PDB entry 4OIQ | X-ray diffraction, 3.62 A resolution | chains D and E of the 9 polymer chains in the assembly

== Chain D ==
Protein: DNA-directed RNA polymerase subunit beta'
From: Thermus thermophilus
Notes: EC 2.7.7.6
UniProtKB: Q8RQE8 (RPOC_THET8); residues 1-1524 here = UniProt positions 1-1524
Chain sequence (1524 residues; numbered 1 to 1524; the number before each row is that of its first residue):
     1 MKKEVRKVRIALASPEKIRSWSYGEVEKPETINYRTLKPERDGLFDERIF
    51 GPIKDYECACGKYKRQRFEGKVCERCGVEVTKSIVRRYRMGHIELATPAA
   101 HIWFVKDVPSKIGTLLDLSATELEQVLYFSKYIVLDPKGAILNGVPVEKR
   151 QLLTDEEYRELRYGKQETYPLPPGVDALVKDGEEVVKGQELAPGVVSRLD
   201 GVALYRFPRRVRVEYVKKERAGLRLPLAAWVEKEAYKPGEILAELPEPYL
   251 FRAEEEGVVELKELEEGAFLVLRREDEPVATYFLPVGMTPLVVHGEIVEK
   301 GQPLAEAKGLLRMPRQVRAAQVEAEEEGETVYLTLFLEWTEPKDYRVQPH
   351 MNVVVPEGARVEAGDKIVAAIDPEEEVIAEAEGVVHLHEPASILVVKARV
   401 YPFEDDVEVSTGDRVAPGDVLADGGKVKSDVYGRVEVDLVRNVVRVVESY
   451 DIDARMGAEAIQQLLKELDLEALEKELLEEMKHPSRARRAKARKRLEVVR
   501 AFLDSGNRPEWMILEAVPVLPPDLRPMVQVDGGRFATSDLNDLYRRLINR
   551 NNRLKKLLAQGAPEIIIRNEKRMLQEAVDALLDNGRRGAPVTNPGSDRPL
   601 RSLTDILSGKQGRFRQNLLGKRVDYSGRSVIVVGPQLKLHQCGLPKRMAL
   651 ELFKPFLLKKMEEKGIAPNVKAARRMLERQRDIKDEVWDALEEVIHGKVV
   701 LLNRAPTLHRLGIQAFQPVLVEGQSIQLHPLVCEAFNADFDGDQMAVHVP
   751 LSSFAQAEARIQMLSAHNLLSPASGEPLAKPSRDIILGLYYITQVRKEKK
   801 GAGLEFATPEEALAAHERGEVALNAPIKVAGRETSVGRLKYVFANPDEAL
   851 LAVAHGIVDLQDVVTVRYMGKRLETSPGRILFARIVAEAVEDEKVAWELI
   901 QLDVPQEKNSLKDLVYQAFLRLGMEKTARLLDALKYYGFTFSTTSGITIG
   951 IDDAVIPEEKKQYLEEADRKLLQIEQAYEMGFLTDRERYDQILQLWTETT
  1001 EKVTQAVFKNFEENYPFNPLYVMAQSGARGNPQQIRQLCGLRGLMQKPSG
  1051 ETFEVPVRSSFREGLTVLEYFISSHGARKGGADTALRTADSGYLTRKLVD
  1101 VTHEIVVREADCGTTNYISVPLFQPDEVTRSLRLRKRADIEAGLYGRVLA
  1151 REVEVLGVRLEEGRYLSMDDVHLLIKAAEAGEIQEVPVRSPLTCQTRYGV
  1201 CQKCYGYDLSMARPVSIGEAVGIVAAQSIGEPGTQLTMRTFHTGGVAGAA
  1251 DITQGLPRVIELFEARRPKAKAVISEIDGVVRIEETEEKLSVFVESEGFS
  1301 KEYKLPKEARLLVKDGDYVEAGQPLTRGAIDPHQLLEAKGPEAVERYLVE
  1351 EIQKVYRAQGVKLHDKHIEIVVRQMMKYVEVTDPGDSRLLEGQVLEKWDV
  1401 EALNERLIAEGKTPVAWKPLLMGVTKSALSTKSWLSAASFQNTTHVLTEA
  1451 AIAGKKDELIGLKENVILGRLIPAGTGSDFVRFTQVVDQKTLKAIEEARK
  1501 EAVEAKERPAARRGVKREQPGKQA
Disordered / not traced: 1-2, 1239-1251, 1503-1524
Metal / ion sites: Zn2+ site 1: C58, C60, C73, C76; Mg2+ site 1: D739, D741, D743; Mg2+ site 2 near K840 (its only coordinating residue here); Mg2+ site 3 near W897 (its only coordinating residue here); Zn2+ site 2: C1112, C1194, C1201, C1204

== Chain E ==
Protein: DNA-directed RNA polymerase subunit omega
From: Thermus thermophilus
Notes: EC 2.7.7.6
UniProtKB: Q8RQE7 (RPOZ_THET8); residues 1-99 here = UniProt positions 1-99
Chain sequence (99 residues; each row starts with the number of its first residue):
     1 MAEPGIDKLFGMVDSKYRLTVVVAKRAQQLLRHGFKNTVLEPEERPKMQT
    51 LEGLFDDPNAVTWAMKELLTGRLVFGENLVPEDRLQKEMERLYPVEREE
Disordered / not traced: 1, 96-99

== Chain D / chain E interface ==
Residue-residue contacts (92; chain D residue first):
  H640(D) - A2(E)
  D689(D) - L51(E)
  E693(D) - T50(E)  hydrogen bond
  H696(D) - M48(E)
  H696(D) - D57(E)  salt bridge
  H696(D) - N59(E)  hydrogen bond (backbone-side chain)
  G697(D) - N59(E)  hydrogen bond (backbone-side chain)
  K698(D) - N59(E)
  S753(D) - Q28(E)
  S753(D) - L31(E)
  F754(D) - V21(E)  hydrophobic
  F754(D) - A24(E)  hydrophobic
  F754(D) - Q28(E)
  A757(D) - T20(E)
  A757(D) - A24(E)  hydrophobic
  E758(D) - T20(E)
  R760(D) - E3(E)  salt bridge
  R760(D) - N59(E)  hydrogen bond
  R760(D) - V61(E)
  R760(D) - T62(E)  hydrogen bond
  I761(D) - F10(E)  hydrophobic
  I761(D) - L19(E)  hydrophobic
  I761(D) - T20(E)
  Q762(D) - Y17(E)
  Q762(D) - T20(E)  hydrogen bond
  L764(D) - A2(E)  hydrophobic
  L764(D) - E3(E)
  A766(D) - A2(E)
  H767(D) - A2(E)
  H767(D) - E3(E)  hydrogen bond (side chain-backbone)
  H767(D) - I6(E)
  G923(D) - D7(E)
  M924(D) - I6(E)  hydrophobic
  M924(D) - D7(E)  hydrogen bond (backbone-side chain)
  E925(D) - P4(E)
  E925(D) - G5(E)  hydrogen bond (side chain-backbone)
  E925(D) - I6(E)
  E925(D) - D7(E)  hydrogen bond (backbone-side chain)
  M1211(D) - K16(E)  hydrogen bond
  R1213(D) - F10(E)
  S1216(D) - S15(E)
  S1216(D) - K16(E)  hydrogen bond (side chain-backbone)
  S1216(D) - Y17(E)
  I1217(D) - S15(E)  hydrogen bond (backbone-side chain)
  I1217(D) - Y17(E)
  G1218(D) - Y17(E)
  E1219(D) - Y17(E)  hydrogen bond
  G1475(D) - Y17(E)
  T1476(D) - T20(E)
  T1476(D) - V21(E)
  F1480(D) - D14(E)
  F1480(D) - R18(E)  hydrogen bond (backbone-side chain)
  F1480(D) - E77(E)
  V1481(D) - R18(E)
  V1481(D) - V21(E)
  R1482(D) - V21(E)
  R1482(D) - K25(E)
  F1483(D) - E77(E)
  T1484(D) - R18(E)  hydrogen bond
  T1484(D) - V22(E)
  T1484(D) - K25(E)
  T1484(D) - G76(E)
  Q1485(D) - F75(E)
  Q1485(D) - G76(E)  hydrogen bond (backbone-backbone)
  Q1485(D) - L79(E)  hydrogen bond (side chain-backbone)
  Q1485(D) - V80(E)  hydrogen bond (side chain-backbone)
  Q1485(D) - E82(E)  hydrogen bond
  V1486(D) - V22(E)  hydrophobic
  V1486(D) - Q29(E)  hydrogen bond (backbone-side chain)
  V1486(D) - V74(E)
  V1487(D) - L73(E)
  V1487(D) - V74(E)  hydrogen bond (backbone-backbone)
  V1487(D) - L85(E)  hydrophobic
  D1488(D) - R26(E)  salt bridge
  D1488(D) - N37(E)
  D1488(D) - V39(E)
  D1488(D) - L73(E)
  D1488(D) - M89(E)
  D1488(D) - Y93(E)  hydrogen bond
  Q1489(D) - R72(E)
  Q1489(D) - V74(E)
  K1490(D) - Y93(E)
  T1491(D) - M89(E)
  T1491(D) - Y93(E)  hydrogen bond
  L1492(D) - V74(E)  hydrophobic
  A1494(D) - L92(E)  hydrophobic
  I1495(D) - V80(E)  hydrophobic
  I1495(D) - L85(E)  hydrophobic
  I1495(D) - E88(E)
  R1499(D) - L79(E)
  R1499(D) - V80(E)
  R1499(D) - P81(E)
Also at the interface, not in a pair above, chain D (46 interface residues in all): A928, D1208, A1498
Also at the interface, not in a pair above, chain E (52 interface residues in all): V23, K47, P58, M65, N78, R84

== Overview ==
The interface between chain D and chain E involves 46 residues on one side and 52 on the other, with 24
hydrogen bonds and 3 salt bridges. Polar contacts include H696(D)-D57(E), R760(D)-E3(E) and D1488(D)-R26(E).
C58(D), C60(D), C73(D) and C76(D) form the Zn2+ site 1.
Chain D is DNA-directed RNA polymerase subunit beta' and chain E is DNA-directed RNA polymerase subunit omega,
both from Thermus thermophilus; the structure, Crystal structure of Thermus thermophilus transcription
initiation complex soaked with GE23077 and rifampicin, was determined by X-ray diffraction (same publication
as 4MQ9, 4OIN, 4OIO, 4OIP and 4OIR).
